8CZE - chains C and I of the 10 polymer chains in the assembly; structure by electron microscopy, 2.58 A resolution.

== Chain C ==
Name: Histone H2A
Source organism: Xenopus laevis
Amino-acid sequence (129 residues; row label = number of the first residue in the row):
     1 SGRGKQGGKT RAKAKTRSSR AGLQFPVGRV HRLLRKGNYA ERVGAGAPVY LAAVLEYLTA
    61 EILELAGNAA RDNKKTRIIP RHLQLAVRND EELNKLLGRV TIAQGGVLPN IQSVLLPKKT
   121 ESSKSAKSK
Unresolved in the structure: 1-9, 119-129

== Chain I ==
Molecule: Widom 601 DNA
Sequence (146 nucleotides; each row starts with the number of its first residue; numbers below 1 keep their minus sign (DA-73 is residue -73)):
   -73 ACAGGATGTA TATATCTGAC ACGTGCCTGG AGACTAGGGA GTAATCCCCT TGGCGGTTAA
   -13 AACGCGGGGG ACAGCGCGTA CGTGCGTTTA AGCGGTGCTA GAGCTGTCTA CGACCAATTG
    47 AGCGGCCTCG GCACCGGGAT TCTCCA

== How chain C and chain I interact ==
Pairs across the interface - 11 pairs, chain C then chain I:
  Arg11(C) - DA-43(I)  base contact
  Arg11(C) - DG-42(I)  hydrogen bond to the sugar
  Lys13(C) - DG-42(I)  sugar contact
  Ala14(C) - DG-42(I)  phosphate contact
  Lys15(C) - DA-43(I)  sugar contact
  Lys15(C) - DG-42(I)  hydrogen bond to the phosphate
  Arg17(C) - DA-43(I)  salt bridge to the phosphate
  Arg20(C) - DG-42(I)  salt bridge to the phosphate
  Arg32(C) - DG-44(I)  salt bridge to the phosphate
  Arg42(C) - DG-35(I)  sugar contact
  Arg77(C) - DC-54(I)  sugar contact
Interface residues without a listed pair, chain C (13 interface residues in all): Ala12, Thr16, Gly28, Arg29
Interface residues without a listed pair, chain I (7 interface residues in all): DA-53, DA-41

== In short ==
Chain C and chain I form an interface of 13 and 7 residues respectively, with 2 hydrogen bonds and 3 salt
bridges. Among the polar pairs are Arg11(C)-DG-42(I), Lys15(C)-DG-42(I) and Arg17(C)-DA-43(I).
Chain C is Histone H2A (Xenopus laevis) and chain I is Widom 601 DNA; the structure, Structure of a Xenopus
Nucleosome with Widom 601 DNA, was determined by electron microscopy (same publication as 8CWW).
